Entry 5X21 (X-ray diffraction, 3.32 A resolution); this record covers chains D and G of the 9 polymer chains in the assembly.

== Chain D ==
Molecule: DNA-directed RNA polymerase subunit beta'
Source organism: Thermus thermophilus (strain HB8 / ATCC 27634 / DSM 579)
Notes: EC 2.7.7.6
Reference sequence: Q8RQE8 (RPOC_THET8); numbering as in UniProt (aligned over 1-1524)
Chain sequence (1524 residues; each row starts with the number of its first residue):
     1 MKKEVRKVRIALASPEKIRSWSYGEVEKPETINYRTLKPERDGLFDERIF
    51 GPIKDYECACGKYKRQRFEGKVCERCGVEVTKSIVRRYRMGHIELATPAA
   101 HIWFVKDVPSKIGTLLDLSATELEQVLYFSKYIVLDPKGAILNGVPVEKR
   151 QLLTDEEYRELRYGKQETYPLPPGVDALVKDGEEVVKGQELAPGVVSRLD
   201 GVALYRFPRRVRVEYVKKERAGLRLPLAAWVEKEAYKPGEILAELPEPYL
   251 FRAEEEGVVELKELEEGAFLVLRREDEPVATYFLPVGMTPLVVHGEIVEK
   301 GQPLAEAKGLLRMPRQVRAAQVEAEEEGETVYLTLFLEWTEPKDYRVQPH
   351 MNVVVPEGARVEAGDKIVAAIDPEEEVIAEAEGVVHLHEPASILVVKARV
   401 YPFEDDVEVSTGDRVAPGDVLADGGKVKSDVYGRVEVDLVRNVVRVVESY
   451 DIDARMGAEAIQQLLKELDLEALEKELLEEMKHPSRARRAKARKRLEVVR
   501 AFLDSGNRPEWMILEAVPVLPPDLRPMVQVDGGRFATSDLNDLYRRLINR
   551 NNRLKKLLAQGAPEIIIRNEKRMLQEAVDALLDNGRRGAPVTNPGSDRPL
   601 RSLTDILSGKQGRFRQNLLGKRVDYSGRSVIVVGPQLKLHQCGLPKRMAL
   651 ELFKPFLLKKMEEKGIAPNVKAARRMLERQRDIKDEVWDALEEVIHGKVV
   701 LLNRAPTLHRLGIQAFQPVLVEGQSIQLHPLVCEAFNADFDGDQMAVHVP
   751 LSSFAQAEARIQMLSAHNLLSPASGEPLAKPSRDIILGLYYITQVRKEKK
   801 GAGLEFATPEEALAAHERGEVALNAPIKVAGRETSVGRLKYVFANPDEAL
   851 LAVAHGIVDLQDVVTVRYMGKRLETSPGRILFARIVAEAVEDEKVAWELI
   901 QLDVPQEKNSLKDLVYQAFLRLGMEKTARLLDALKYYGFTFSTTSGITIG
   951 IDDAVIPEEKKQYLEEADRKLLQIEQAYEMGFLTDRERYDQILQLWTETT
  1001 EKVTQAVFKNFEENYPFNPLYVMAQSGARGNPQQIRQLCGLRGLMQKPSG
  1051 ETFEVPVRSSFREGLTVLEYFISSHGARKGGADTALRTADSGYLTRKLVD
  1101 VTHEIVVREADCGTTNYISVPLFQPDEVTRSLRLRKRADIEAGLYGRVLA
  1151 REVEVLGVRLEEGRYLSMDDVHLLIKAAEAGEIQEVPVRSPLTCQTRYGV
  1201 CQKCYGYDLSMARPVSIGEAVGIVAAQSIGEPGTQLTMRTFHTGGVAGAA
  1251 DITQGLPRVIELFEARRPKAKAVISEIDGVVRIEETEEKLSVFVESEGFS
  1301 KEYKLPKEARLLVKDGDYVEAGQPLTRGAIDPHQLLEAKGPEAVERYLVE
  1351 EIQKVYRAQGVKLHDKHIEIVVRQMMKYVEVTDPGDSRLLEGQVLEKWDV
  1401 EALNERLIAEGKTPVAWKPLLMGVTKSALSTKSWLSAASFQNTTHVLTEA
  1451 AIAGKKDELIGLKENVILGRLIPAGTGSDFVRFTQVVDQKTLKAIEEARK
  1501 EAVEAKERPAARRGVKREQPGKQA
Not modelled in the structure: 1-2, 1499-1524
Ion coordination: Zn2+ site 1: Cys58, Cys60, Cys73, Cys76; Mg2+ site 1: Asp739, Asp741, Asp743 (shared with 1 residue of chain I); Mg2+ site 2 near Lys840 (its only coordinating residue here); Zn2+ site 2: Cys1112, Cys1194, Cys1201, Cys1204
Residues lining bound ligands: pseudouridimycin (PUM; (1S)-1,4-anhydro-5-[(N-carbamimidoylglycyl-N~2~-hydroxy-L-glutaminyl)amino]-5-deoxy-1-(2,4-dioxo-1,2,3,4-tetrahydropyrimidin-5-yl)-D-ribitol): Arg704, Pro706, Asn737, Asp739, Asp741, Thr1084, Gln1235, Met1238, Phe1241

== Chain G ==
Molecule: promoter DNA template strand
Sequence (21 nucleotides; numbered 1 to 21; the number before each row is that of its first residue):
     1 CCTGCATCCGTGAATCGAGGG
Not modelled in the structure: 20-21

== How chain D and chain G interact ==
Pairs across the interface (25; chain D residue first):
  Lys106(D) - DG10(G)  salt bridge to the phosphate
  Ser485(D) - DC2(G)  sugar contact
  Arg486(D) - DT3(G)  hydrogen bond to the phosphate
  Arg586(D) - DG10(G)  salt bridge to the phosphate
  Lys610(D) - DA14(G)  salt bridge to the phosphate
  Lys610(D) - DT15(G)  salt bridge to the phosphate
  Arg615(D) - DA13(G)  salt bridge to the phosphate
  Arg622(D) - DG17(G)  salt bridge to the phosphate
  Arg628(D) - DC16(G)  phosphate contact
  Arg628(D) - DG17(G)  phosphate contact
  Ala705(D) - DT15(G)  base contact
  Ala705(D) - DC16(G)  sugar contact
  Pro706(D) - DT15(G)  base contact
  Ala1085(D) - DA14(G)  hydrogen bond to the base
  Thr1088(D) - DA14(G)  hydrogen bond to the base
  Ala1089(D) - DA13(G)  phosphate contact
  Ala1089(D) - DA14(G)  base contact
  Gly1092(D) - DA14(G)  sugar contact
  Tyr1093(D) - DG12(G)  sugar contact
  Tyr1093(D) - DA13(G)  sugar contact
  Tyr1093(D) - DA14(G)  sugar contact
  Met1238(D) - DA14(G)  base contact
  Gln1441(D) - DG12(G)  sugar contact
  Asn1442(D) - DT11(G)  hydrogen bond to the phosphate
  Asn1442(D) - DG12(G)  hydrogen bond to the phosphate
Interface residues without a listed pair, chain D (24 interface residues in all): His483, Ala487, Thr1084, Arg1096, Thr1234, Thr1443

== In short ==
The interface between chain D and chain G involves 24 residues on one side and 10 on the other; the contacts
include 5 hydrogen bonds and 6 salt bridges. Among the polar pairs are Ala1085(D)-DA14(G), Thr1088(D)-DA14(G)
and Arg486(D)-DT3(G). Chain D binds pseudouridimycin.
Chain D is DNA-directed RNA polymerase subunit beta' (Thermus thermophilus (strain HB8 / ATCC 27634 / DSM
579)) and chain G is promoter DNA template strand; the structure, Crystal structure of Thermus thermophilus
transcription initiation complex with GpA and pseudouridimycin (PUM), was determined by X-ray diffraction,
deposited together with 5X22.
